8P74 - chains I and J of the 3 polymer chains in the assembly; structure by electron microscopy, 2.20 A resolution.

[Chain I]
Molecule: Cyclin-H
Source organism: Homo sapiens
UniProt: P51946 (CCNH_HUMAN); residues 1-323 here = UniProt positions 1-323
Chain sequence (324 residues; row label = number of the first residue in the row; numbering starts at 0):
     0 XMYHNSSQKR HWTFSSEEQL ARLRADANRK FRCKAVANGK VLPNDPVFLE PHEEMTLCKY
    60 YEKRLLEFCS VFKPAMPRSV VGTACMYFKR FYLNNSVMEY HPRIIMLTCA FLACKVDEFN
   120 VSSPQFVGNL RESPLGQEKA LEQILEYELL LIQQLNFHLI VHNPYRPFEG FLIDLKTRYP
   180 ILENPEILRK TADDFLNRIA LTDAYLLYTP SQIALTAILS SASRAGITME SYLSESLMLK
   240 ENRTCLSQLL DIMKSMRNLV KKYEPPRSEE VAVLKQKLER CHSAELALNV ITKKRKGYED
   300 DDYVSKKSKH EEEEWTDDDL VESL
Not modelled in the structure: 39-43, 237-240, 285-323
Sequence notes: acetylation (0)
Modified / non-standard residues: ACE (acetyl group) at position 0
UniProt features mapped onto this chain:
  - modified residue: Ser5 (Phosphoserine), Ser132 (Phosphoserine), Ser304 (Phosphoserine), Thr315 (Phosphothreonine), Ser322 (Phosphoserine)

[Chain J]
Molecule: Cyclin-dependent kinase 7
Source organism: Homo sapiens
Notes: EC 2.7.11.22, 2.7.11.23
UniProt: P50613 (CDK7_HUMAN); numbering as in UniProt (aligned over 1-346)
Chain sequence (349 residues; row label = number of the first residue in the row; numbers below 1 keep their minus sign (Ser-2 is residue -2)):
    -2 SNAMALDVKS RAKRYEKLDF LGEGQFATVY KARDKNTNQI VAIKKIKLGH RSEAKDGINR
    58 TALREIKLLQ ELSHPNIIGL LDAFGHKSNI SLVFDFMETD LEVIIKDNSL VLTPSHIKAY
   118 MLMTLQGLEY LHQHWILHRD LKPNNLLLDE NGVLKLADFG LAKSFGSPNR AYTHQVVTRW
   178 YRAPELLFGA RMYGVGVDMW AVGCILAELL LRVPFLPGDS DLDQLTRIFE TLGTPTEEQW
   238 PDMCSLPDYV TFKSFPGIPL HHIFSAAGDD LLDLIQGLFL FNPCARITAT QALKMKYFSN
   298 RPGPTPGCQL PRPNCPVETL KEQSNPALAI KRKRTEALEQ GGLPKKLIF
Not modelled in the structure: -2 to 9, 31-36, 43-51, 311-346
Sequence notes: expression tag (-2 to 0)
Residues lining bound ligands: ICEC0880 (X3Z; (2S,3S)-3-[[7-[(2-bromophenyl)methylamino]-3-propan-2-yl-pyrazolo[1,5-a]pyrimidin-5-yl]amino]butane-1,2,4-triol): Leu18, Gly19, Glu20, Gly21, Val26, Ala39, Lys41, Ile75, Phe91, Asp92, Phe93, Met94, Glu95, Thr96, Asp97, Leu144
UniProt features mapped onto this chain:
  - active site: Asp137 (Proton acceptor)
  - binding site (ATP): Leu18 to Val26, Lys41
  - modified residue: Ala2 (N-acetylalanine), Ser7 (Phosphoserine), Ser164 (Phosphoserine), Thr170 (Phosphothreonine), Ser321 (Phosphoserine)
Reported in the primary citation:
  - binding site for ICEC0880: Met94

[How chain I and chain J interact]
Pairs across the interface - 42 pairs, chain I then chain J:
  ACE_0(I) with His131(J)
  Met1(I) with His131(J); Trp132(J)
  Asn4(I) with His131(J), hydrogen bond
  Ser5(I) with Glu68(J)
  Ser6(I) with Glu68(J), hydrogen bond
  Phe110(I) with Asp53(J)
  Leu111(I) with Leu60(J), hydrophobic
  Lys114(I) with Asp53(J), hydrogen bond (side chain-backbone); Gly54(J); Ile55(J), hydrogen bond (side chain-backbone); Arg57(J); Leu60(J); Lys64(J)
  Val115(I) with Lys64(J), hydrogen bond (backbone-side chain)
  Asp116(I) with Arg167(J), salt bridge
  Glu117(I) with Arg61(J), salt bridge; Lys64(J), salt bridge
  Asn119(I) with Arg57(J)
  Val120(I) with Arg57(J)
  Ser122(I) with Lys52(J), hydrogen bond (side chain-backbone); Asp53(J)
  Leu144(I) with Lys52(J); Gly54(J)
  Glu147(I) with Gly54(J); Ile55(J), hydrogen bond (side chain-backbone)
  Leu148(I) with Ile55(J), hydrophobic; Gly82(J); His83(J); Lys84(J); Ile87(J), hydrophobic
  Ile151(I) with Ile55(J), hydrophobic; Leu60(J), hydrophobic
  Gln152(I) with Gly82(J), hydrogen bond (side chain-backbone)
  Phe156(I) with Ile63(J); Gln67(J), hydrogen bond (backbone-side chain); Ala80(J); Phe81(J), hydrophobic
  Leu158(I) with Ile63(J), hydrophobic; Lys64(J)
  Ile159(I) with Lys64(J); Glu68(J)
Also at the interface, not in a pair above, chain I (30 interface residues in all): Arg9, Cys113, Phe118, Glu137, Leu140, Asn155, His157, His161
Also at the interface, not in a pair above, chain J (25 interface residues in all): Asn56, Tyr127, Gln130, Ala159, Lys160

[Overview]
30 residues of chain I and 25 residues of chain J are in contact; the contacts include 9 hydrogen bonds and 3
salt bridges. Polar pairs include Asp116(I)-Arg167(J), Glu117(I)-Arg61(J) and Glu117(I)-Lys64(J). Chain J
binds ICEC0880. UniProt lists active-site residue Asp137(J) and 10 ATP-binding residues on chain J. The paper
reports a binding site for ICEC0880 at Met94(J).
Here chain I is Cyclin-H and chain J is Cyclin-dependent kinase 7, both from Homo sapiens. Entry 8P74 (Cryo-EM
structure of CAK in complex with inhibitor ICEC0880 (ring-up conformation)) was determined by electron
microscopy, deposited together with 8ORM, 8P6V, 8P6W, 8P6X, 8P6Y, 8P6Z and 11 further entries.
